PDB entry 3FWI | X-ray diffraction, 2.40 A resolution | chain A

[Chain A]
Protein: Camphor 5-monooxygenase
Organism: Pseudomonas putida
Notes: EC 1.14.15.1
UniProt: P00183 (CPXA_PSEPU); residues 10-414 here correspond to UniProt positions 11-415 (UniProt number = residue number + 1)
Chain sequence (405 residues; numbered 10 to 414; the number before each row is that of its first residue):
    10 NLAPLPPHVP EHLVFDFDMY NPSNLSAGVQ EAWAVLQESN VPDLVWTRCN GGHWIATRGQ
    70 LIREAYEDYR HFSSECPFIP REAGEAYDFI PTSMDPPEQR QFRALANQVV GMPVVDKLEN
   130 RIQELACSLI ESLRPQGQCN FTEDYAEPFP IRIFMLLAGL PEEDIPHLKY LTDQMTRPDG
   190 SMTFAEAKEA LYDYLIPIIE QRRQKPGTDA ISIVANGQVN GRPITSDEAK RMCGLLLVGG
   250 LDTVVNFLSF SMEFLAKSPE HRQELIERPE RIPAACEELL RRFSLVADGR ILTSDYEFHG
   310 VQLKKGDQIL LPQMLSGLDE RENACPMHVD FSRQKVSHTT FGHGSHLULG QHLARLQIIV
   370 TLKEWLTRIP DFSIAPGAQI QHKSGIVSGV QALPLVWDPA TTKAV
Modified residues: Sec357 (selenocysteine)
Sequence notes: engineered mutation Sec357 (Cys358 in P00183), Leu365 (Arg366 in P00183), Gln366 (Glu367 in P00183)
Metal / ion sites: K+: Glu84, Gly93, Glu94, Tyr96; heme Fe near Sec357 (its only coordinating residue here)
Small-molecule neighbours:
  - camphor (CAM): Phe87, Tyr96, Thr101, Thr185, Leu244, Val247, Gly248, Thr252, Val295, Asp297, Ile395, Val396
  - heme (HEM): Tyr75, Pro100, Thr101, Gln108, Arg112, Val119, Leu244, Leu245, Gly248, Gly249, Thr252, Val253, Phe256, Leu289, Leu294, Val295, Asp297, Arg299, Gln322, Thr349, Phe350, Gly351, Ser354, His355, Leu356, Sec357, Leu358, Gly359, Leu362, Ala363
Reported in the primary citation:
  - mutagenesis - C357U/R365L/E366Q: decreased binding to putidaredoxin
  - mutagenesis - C357U: decreased catalytic activity

[Summary]
Chain A binds heme and camphor. The K+ site is built by Glu84, Gly93, Glu94 and Tyr96. From the paper:
C357U/R365L/E366Q reduce binding to putidaredoxin; C357U reduces catalytic activity.
Chain A is Camphor 5-monooxygenase (Pseudomonas putida); the structure, Ferric camphor bound Cytochrome
P450cam containing a selenocysteine as the 5th heme ligand, tetragonal crystal form, was determined by X-ray
diffraction together with 3FWF, 3FWG and 3FWJ from the same study.
